8K67 - chain A; structure by X-ray diffraction, 2.20 A resolution.

Chain A:
Molecule: 3C-like proteinase nsp5
From: Severe acute respiratory syndrome coronavirus 2
Notes: EC 3.4.22.69
UniProt: P0DTD1 (R1AB_SARS2); residues 1-306 here correspond to UniProt positions 3264-3569 (UniProt number = residue number + 3263)
Amino-acid sequence (306 residues; row label = number of the first residue in the row):
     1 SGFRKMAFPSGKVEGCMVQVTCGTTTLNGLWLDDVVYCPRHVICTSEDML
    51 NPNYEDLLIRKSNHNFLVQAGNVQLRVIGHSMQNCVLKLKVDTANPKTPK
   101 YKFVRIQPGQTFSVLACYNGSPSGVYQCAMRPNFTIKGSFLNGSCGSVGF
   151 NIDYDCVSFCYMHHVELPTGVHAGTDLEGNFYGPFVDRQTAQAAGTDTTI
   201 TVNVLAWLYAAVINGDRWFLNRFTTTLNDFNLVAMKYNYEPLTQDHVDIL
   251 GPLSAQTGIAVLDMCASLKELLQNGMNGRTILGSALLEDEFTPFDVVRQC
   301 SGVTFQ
Sequence notes: engineered mutation V165 (Met3428 in P0DTD1)
UniProt features mapped onto this chain:
  - active site: H41 (For 3CL-PRO activity), C145 (Nucleophile)
  - site: Q306 (Cleavage)
  - cross-link (Glycyl lysine isopeptide (Lys-Gly)): K5 (interchain with G-Cter in ubiquitin), K90 (interchain with G-Cter in ubiquitin)
What the authors report for this chain:
  - mutagenesis - M49K (more than 20-fold), M49K/M165V, L50F/E166V, Q189K: decreased binding to WU-04
  - catalytic residues: C145 (citing earlier work)
  - mutagenesis - S301P (-103.90 kcal/mol): decreased binding to 3CLpro homodimer (from molecular simulation)
  - mutagenesis - M49K/M165V, M49K/S301P, L50F/E166V, H163W, E166V, H172Y, Q189DEL, Q192DEL: decreased catalytic activity
  - mutagenesis - T25I, T25V, M49I (20-fold), M49K, M49K/M165V, M49K/S301P, S301P: decreased binding to ensitrelvir
  - mutagenesis - M49K/S301P, L50F/E166V, S301P: decreased binding to nirmatrelvir
  - mutagenesis - M49I: increased binding to WU-04
  - mutagenesis - Y54C, S144A, E166Q, L167F, P168DEL, Q192T: decreased binding to all three inhibitors
  - mutagenesis - L50F (1.82 uM-1 min-1): increased catalytic activity
  - mutagenesis - Y54C (Tm change 5 degC), H163W (Tm change 5 degC), P168DEL (Tm change 5 degC): decreased stability
  - mutagenesis - L50F, S144A, Q189K: unchanged stability
  - mutagenesis - Q189K: unchanged binding to ensitrelvir
  - mutagenesis - Q189K: unchanged binding to nirmatrelvir
  - mutagenesis - L50F: unchanged binding to the three inhibitors

Overview:
Curated annotation (UniProt) lists active-site residues H41 and C145. The paper reports the catalytic residue
C145; M49K/M165V, M49K/S301P and L50F/E166V, among others, reduce catalytic activity; 21 substitutions were
tested in all.
Chain A is 3C-like proteinase nsp5 (Severe acute respiratory syndrome coronavirus 2); the structure, Crystal
structure of SARS-CoV-2 3CLpro M165V mutant, was determined by X-ray diffraction together with 8K68, 8K6A,
8K6B, 8K6C and 8K6D from the same study.
